6ZJN - chains 6 and H of the 15 polymer chains in the assembly; structure by electron microscopy, 6.10 A resolution (low resolution: residue-level contacts below are approximate; hydrogen-bond / salt-bridge calls are withheld).

Chain 6:
Protein: NADH-quinone oxidoreductase subunit 6
Source organism: Thermus thermophilus
Notes: EC 7.1.1.-
Reference sequence: Q56218 (NQO6_THET8); residues 1-181 here = UniProt positions 1-181
Chain sequence (181 residues; each row starts with the number of its first residue):
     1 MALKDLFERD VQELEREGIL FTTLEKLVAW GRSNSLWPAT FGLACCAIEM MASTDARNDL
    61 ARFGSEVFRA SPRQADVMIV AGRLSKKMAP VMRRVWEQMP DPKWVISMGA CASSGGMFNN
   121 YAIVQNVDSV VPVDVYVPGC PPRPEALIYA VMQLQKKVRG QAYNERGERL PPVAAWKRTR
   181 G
Disordered / not traced: 1-15
Metal / ion sites: 4Fe-4S cluster Fe near C46 (its only coordinating residue here)
Ligand contacts: 4Fe-4S cluster (SF4): A44, C45, C46, G82, M108, G109, A110, C111, G139, C140, P141
Swiss-Prot annotation at these positions:
  - binding site ([4Fe-4S] cluster): C45, C46, C111, C140

Chain H:
Protein: NADH-quinone oxidoreductase subunit 8
Source organism: Thermus thermophilus
Notes: EC 7.1.1.-
Reference sequence: Q60019 (NQO8_THET8); numbering as in UniProt (aligned over 1-365)
Chain sequence (365 residues; numbered 1 to 365; the number before each row is that of its first residue):
     1 MTWSYPVDPY WMVALKALLV VVGLLTAFAF MTLIERRLLA RFQVRMGPNR VGPFGLLQPL
    61 ADAIKSIFKE DIVVAQADRF LFVLAPLISV VFALLAFGLI PFGPPGSFFG YQPWVINLDL
   121 GILYLFAVSE LAVYGIFLSG WASGSKYSLL GSLRSSASLI SYELGLGLAL LAPVLLVGSL
   181 NLNDIVNWQK EHGWLFLYAF PAFLVYLIAS MAEAARTPFD LPEAEQELVG GYHTEYSSIK
   241 WALFQMAEYI HFITASALIP TLFLGGWTMP VLEVPYLWMF LKIAFFLFFF IWIRATWFRL
   301 RYDQLLRFGW GFLFPLALLW FLVTALVVAL DLPRTYLLYL SALSFLVLLG AVLYTPKPAR
   361 KGGGA
Disordered / not traced: 1, 355-365

Chain 6 / chain H interface:
Pairs across the interface (16):
  R16(6) - F68(H)
  G31(6) - A61(H)
  S35(6) - A61(H)
  S35(6) - K65(H)
  A56(6) - V44(H)
  A56(6) - R45(H)
  A61(6) - M46(H)
  A61(6) - G47(H)
  A61(6) - P48(H)
  R62(6) - P48(H)
  R62(6) - N49(H)
  R62(6) - R50(H)
  A70(6) - A224(H)
  A70(6) - E225(H)
  R73(6) - Y236(H)
  R73(6) - S237(H)
Also at the interface, not in a pair above, chain 6 (13 interface residues in all): E17, R32, D59, S71, Q74
Also at the interface, not in a pair above, chain H (16 interface residues in all): D62, T234

Overview:
13 residues of chain 6 and 16 residues of chain H are in contact. Ligands of chain 6: 4Fe-4S cluster. Curated
annotation (UniProt) lists 4 [4Fe-4S] cluster-binding residues on chain 6.
Here chain 6 is NADH-quinone oxidoreductase subunit 6 and chain H is NADH-quinone oxidoreductase subunit 8,
both from Thermus thermophilus. Entry 6ZJN (Respiratory complex I from Thermus thermophilus, NADH dataset,
minor state) was determined by electron microscopy together with 6I0D, 6I1P, 6Q8O, 6Q8W, 6Q8X, 6Y11 and 3
further entries from the same study.
